8YNK - chains K and G of the 8 polymer chains in the assembly; structure by electron microscopy, 3.62 A resolution.

Chain K (and G):
Molecule: CASP8 and FADD-like apoptosis regulator subunit p43
Organism: Homo sapiens
Notes: chain G of this document is another copy of the same molecule, construct and numbering; everything in this record applies to it too
UniProt: O15519 (CFLAR_HUMAN); residues 1-181 here = UniProt positions 1-181
Sequence (181 residues; row label = number of the first residue in the row):
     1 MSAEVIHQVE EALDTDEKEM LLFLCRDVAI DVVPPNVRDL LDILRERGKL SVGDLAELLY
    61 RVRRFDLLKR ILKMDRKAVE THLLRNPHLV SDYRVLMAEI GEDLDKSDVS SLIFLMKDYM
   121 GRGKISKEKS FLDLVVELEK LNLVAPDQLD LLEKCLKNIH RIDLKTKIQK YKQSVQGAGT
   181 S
Not modelled in the structure: 176-181

How chain K and chain G interact:
Residue-residue contacts - 6 pairs, chain K then chain G:
  Asp-31(K) / His-160(G)  salt bridge
  Glu-46(K) / Arg-161(G)  salt bridge
  Glu-46(K) / Ile-162(G)
  Glu-46(K) / Asp-163(G)
  Arg-47(K) / His-160(G)
  Arg-47(K) / Ile-162(G)
Also at the interface, not in a pair above, chain K (4 interface residues in all): Val-32

Overview:
The chain K/chain G interface involves 4 residues from each chain, with 2 salt bridges. Among the polar pairs
are Asp-31(K)/His-160(G) and Glu-46(K)/Arg-161(G).
Chain K and chain G are both CASP8 and FADD-like apoptosis regulator subunit p43 (Homo sapiens); the
structure, Structure of the Caspase-8/cFLIP death effector domain assembly, was determined by electron
microscopy (same publication as 8YM4, 8YM5, 8YM6, 8YNI, 8YNL, 8YNM and 8YNN).
